PDB entry 5WI8 | X-ray diffraction, 2.95 A resolution | chain A

== Chain A ==
Protein: Tumor necrosis factor receptor superfamily member 9
From: Mus musculus
UniProtKB: P20334 (TNR9_MOUSE); residue numbers follow UniProt; this construct covers 24-160
Chain sequence (143 residues; each row starts with the number of its first residue):
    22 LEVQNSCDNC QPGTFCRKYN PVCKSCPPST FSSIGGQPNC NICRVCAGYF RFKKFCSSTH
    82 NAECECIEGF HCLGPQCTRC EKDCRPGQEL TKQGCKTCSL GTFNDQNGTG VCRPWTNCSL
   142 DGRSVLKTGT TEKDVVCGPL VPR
Disordered / not traced: 22-26, 163-164
Construct notes: expression tag (22-23, 161-164)
Swiss-Prot annotation at these positions:
  - glycosylation (N-linked (GlcNAc...) asparagine): Asn128, Asn138
Disulfides: Cys28-Cys37, Cys31-Cys44, Cys47-Cys61, Cys64-Cys77, Cys67-Cys85, Cys87-Cys101, Cys93-Cys98, Cys105-Cys116, Cys119-Cys133, Cys139-Cys158
Covalently attached groups: glycan linked to Asn138
From the paper describing this entry:
  - post-translational modification sites: Asn128, Asn138
  - mutagenesis - N128A, N138A: unchanged binding to NTD and CTD of Gal-9

== In short ==
From the paper: N128A and N138A leave binding to NTD and CTD of Gal-9 unchanged; modification sites Asn128 and
Asn138.
Chain A is Tumor necrosis factor receptor superfamily member 9 (Mus musculus); the structure, Crystal
structure of murine 4-1BB from HEK293T cells in P21 space group, was determined by X-ray diffraction (same
publication as 5WIW and 5WJF).
